Entry 9N82 (electron microscopy, 3.30 A resolution); this record covers chains F and L of the 18 polymer chains in the assembly.

[Chain F]
Molecule: DNA ligase 4
Organism: Homo sapiens
Notes: EC 6.5.1.1
UniProtKB: P49917 (DNLI4_HUMAN); residues 1-911 here = UniProt positions 1-911
Chain sequence (914 residues; row label = number of the first residue in the row; numbers below 1 keep their minus sign (Gly-2 is residue -2)):
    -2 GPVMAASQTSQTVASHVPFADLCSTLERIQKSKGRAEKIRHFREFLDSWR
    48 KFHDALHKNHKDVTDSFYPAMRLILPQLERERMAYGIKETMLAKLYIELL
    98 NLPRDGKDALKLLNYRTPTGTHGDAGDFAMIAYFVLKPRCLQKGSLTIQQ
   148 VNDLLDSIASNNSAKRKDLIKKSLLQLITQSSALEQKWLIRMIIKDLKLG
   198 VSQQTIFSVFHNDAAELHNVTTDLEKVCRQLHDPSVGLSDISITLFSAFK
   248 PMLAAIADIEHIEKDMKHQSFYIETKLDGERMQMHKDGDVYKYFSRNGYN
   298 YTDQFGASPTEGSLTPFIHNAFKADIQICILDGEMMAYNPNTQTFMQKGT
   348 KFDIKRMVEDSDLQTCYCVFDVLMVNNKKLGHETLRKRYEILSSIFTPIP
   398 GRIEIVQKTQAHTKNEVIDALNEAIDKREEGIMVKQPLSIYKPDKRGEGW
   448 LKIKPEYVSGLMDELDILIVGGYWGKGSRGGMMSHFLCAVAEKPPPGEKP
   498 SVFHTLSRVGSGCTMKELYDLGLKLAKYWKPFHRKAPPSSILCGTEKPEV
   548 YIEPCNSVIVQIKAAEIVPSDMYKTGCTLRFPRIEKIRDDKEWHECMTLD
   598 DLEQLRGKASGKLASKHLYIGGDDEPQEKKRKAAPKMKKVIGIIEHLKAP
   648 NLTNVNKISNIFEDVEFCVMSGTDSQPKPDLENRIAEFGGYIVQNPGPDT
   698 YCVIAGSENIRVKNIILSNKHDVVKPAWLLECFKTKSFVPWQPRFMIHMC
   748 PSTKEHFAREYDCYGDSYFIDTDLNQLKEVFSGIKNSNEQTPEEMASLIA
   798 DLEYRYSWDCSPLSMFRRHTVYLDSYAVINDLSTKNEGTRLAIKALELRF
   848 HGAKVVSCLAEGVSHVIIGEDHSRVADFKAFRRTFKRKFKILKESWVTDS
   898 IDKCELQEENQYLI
Disordered / not traced: -2 to 6, 453-657, 911
Differences from the reference sequence: expression tag (-2 to 0)
Curated features (UniProtKB/Swiss-Prot):
  - region: Leu610 to Asp620 (Required for catalytic activity)
  - active site: Lys273 (N6-AMP-lysine intermediate)
  - binding site (ATP): Glu271, Thr272, Lys273, Leu274, Arg278, Glu331, Lys345, Phe367, Glu427, Lys432, Lys449, Lys451
  - binding site (Mg(2+)): Glu331, Glu427
Small-molecule neighbours: adenosine monophosphate (AMP): Leu250, Ala251, Glu271, Thr272, Lys273, Leu274, Arg278, Arg293, Glu331, Phe367, Glu427, Met430, Lys432, Trp447, Lys449

[Chain L]
Molecule: 51-nt DNA strand
Sequence (51 nucleotides; row label = number of the first residue in the row):
     1 AGACTTGTACTGGAACTCACGTGAACGAATGTTTTTAGTTTATTGGGCGC
    51 G
Disordered / not traced: 35-51

[Chain F / chain L interface]
Contacting residue pairs (6; chain F residue first):
  Arg32(F) - DG7(L)  phosphate contact
  Arg32(F) - DT8(L)  phosphate contact
  Arg293(F) - DA1(L)  salt bridge to the phosphate
  Arg443(F) - DA1(L)  salt bridge to the phosphate
  Lys449(F) - DG2(L)  salt bridge to the phosphate
  Lys451(F) - DG2(L)  salt bridge to the phosphate

[Summary]
5 residues of chain F and 4 residues of chain L are in contact, with 4 salt bridges. Polar pairs include
Arg293(F)-DA1(L), Arg443(F)-DA1(L) and Lys449(F)-DG2(L). Ligands of chain F: adenosine monophosphate.
Chain F is DNA ligase 4 (Homo sapiens) and chain L is a 51-nt DNA strand; the structure, The ligation
(AMP-Lys) complex in the NHEJ pathway, was determined by electron microscopy together with 9CQ3, 9CQ6, 9CQC,
9N81 and 9N83 from the same study.
